7DH8 - chain A; structure by X-ray diffraction, 1.85 A resolution.

Chain A:
Name: Transcriptional regulator fur family
Organism: Xanthomonas campestris pv. campestris (strain 8004)
Reference sequence: Q4UWS5 (Q4UWS5_XANC8); residues 16-171 here correspond to UniProt positions 17-172 (UniProt number = residue number + 1)
Chain sequence (170 residues; numbered 2 to 171; the number before each row is that of its first residue):
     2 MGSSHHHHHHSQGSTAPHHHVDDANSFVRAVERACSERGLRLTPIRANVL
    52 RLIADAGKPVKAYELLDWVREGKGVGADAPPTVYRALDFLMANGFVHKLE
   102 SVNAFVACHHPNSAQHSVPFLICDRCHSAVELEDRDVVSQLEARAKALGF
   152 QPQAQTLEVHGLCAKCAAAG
Disordered / not traced: 2-24, 73-77, 171
Construct notes: initiating methionine (2); expression tag (3-15)
Bound ions: Zn2+ site 1: H98, C109, H117, E132; Zn2+ site 2: C124, C127, C164, C167
From the paper describing this entry:
  - Zn2+ coordination: H98, C109, H117, C124, C127, E132, C164, C167
  - conformationally variable residues (loop rearrangement): C109 to Q116
  - mutagenesis - R42A, R47A, Y85A, R86A, H98A, C109S: abolished binding to DNA
  - mutagenesis - R42K, K74A, N104A: unchanged binding to DNA
  - mutagenesis - Y64A: increased binding to DNA
  - mutagenesis - K62A, K99A, H117A, E132A: decreased binding to DNA
  - mutagenesis - Y64A: abolished binding to P3788
  - mutagenesis - Y64A: unchanged binding to EcZur-box

Overview:
The Zn2+ site 1 is built by H98, C109, H117 and E132. C124, C127, C164 and C167 form the Zn2+ site 2. From the
paper: R42A, R47A and Y85A, among others, abolish binding to DNA; Zn2+ coordination by H98, C109 and H117
among others; 14 substitutions were tested in all.
Chain A is Transcriptional regulator fur family (Xanthomonas campestris pv. campestris (strain 8004)); the
structure, Crystal structure of holo XcZur, was determined by X-ray diffraction, deposited together with 7DH7.
